Entry 8QGX (X-ray diffraction, 2.30 A resolution); this record covers chains A and B.

# Chain A
Protein: Neutrophil elastase
Organism: Homo sapiens
UniProtKB: P08246 (ELNE_HUMAN); the construct lacks a stretch of the UniProt sequence and is renumbered around it, so the offset changes along the chain: 16-36 = UniProt 30-50; 38-62 = UniProt 51-75; 63-65 = UniProt 78-80; 66-92 = UniProt 82-108; 7 more segments
Chain sequence (218 residues; row label = number of the first residue in the row; note: 18 numbers in that range are skipped by the numbering (no residue carries them; nothing is unmodelled there); a row labelled like 62A-62B holds insertion residues (62A, then the next letters in order)):
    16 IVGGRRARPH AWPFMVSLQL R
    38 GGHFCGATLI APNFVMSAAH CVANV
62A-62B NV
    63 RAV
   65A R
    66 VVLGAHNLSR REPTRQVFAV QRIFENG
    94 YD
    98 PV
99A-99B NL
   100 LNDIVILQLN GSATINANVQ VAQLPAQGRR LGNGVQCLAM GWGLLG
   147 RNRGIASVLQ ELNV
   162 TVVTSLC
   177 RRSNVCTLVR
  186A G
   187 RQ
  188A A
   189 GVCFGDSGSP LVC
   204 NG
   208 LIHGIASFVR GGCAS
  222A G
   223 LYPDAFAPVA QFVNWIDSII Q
Not modelled in the structure: 147-148
Disulfide bonds: Cys-42/Cys-58, Cys-136/Cys-201, Cys-168/Cys-182, Cys-191/Cys-220
Glycans and other covalent adducts: glycan linked to Asn-109, Asn-159
UniProt features mapped onto this chain:
  - active site (Charge relay system): His-57, Asp-102, Ser-195
  - glycosylation (N-linked (GlcNAc...) asparagine): Asn-72, Asn-109, Asn-159

# Chain B
Protein: NbE201
Organism: Lama glama
Chain sequence (129 residues; each row starts with the number of its first residue):
     1 QVQLQESGGG LVQAGGSLRL SCVVPGRTIS LYRMGWFRQA PGKEREFVAG INWSGDMTDY
    61 VDSVKGRFTI SRDNAKNTVY LEMNSLKPED TAIYYCTADP KLLPLADSSY GYWGQGTQVT
   121 VSSHHHHHH
Not modelled in the structure: 124-129
Disulfide bonds: Cys-22/Cys-96

# How chain A and chain B interact
Pairs across the interface (36):
  Leu-35(A) / Leu-103(B)  hydrophobic
  Arg-36(A) / Pro-104(B)
  Arg-36(A) / Asp-107(B)  salt bridge
  Phe-41(A) / Leu-102(B)
  Phe-41(A) / Leu-103(B)  hydrophobic
  His-57(A) / Pro-100(B)
  His-57(A) / Lys-101(B)
  Cys-58(A) / Lys-101(B)
  Ala-60(A) / Lys-101(B)  hydrogen bond (backbone-side chain)
  Ala-60(A) / Ser-109(B)
  Asn-61(A) / Ser-109(B)
  Asn-61(A) / Tyr-110(B)  hydrogen bond (side chain-backbone)
  Asn-61(A) / Gly-111(B)
  Val-62(A) / Lys-101(B)
  Pro-98(A) / Tyr-112(B)  hydrogen bond (backbone-side chain)
  Val-99(A) / Gln-1(B)
  Val-99(A) / Val-2(B)  hydrogen bond (backbone-backbone)
  Asn-99A(A) / Gln-1(B)
  Leu-99B(A) / Val-2(B)  hydrophobic
  Leu-99B(A) / Ile-29(B)  hydrophobic
  Leu-99B(A) / Tyr-112(B)
  Leu-143(A) / Leu-102(B)  hydrophobic
  Ile-151(A) / Leu-102(B)  hydrophobic
  Phe-192(A) / Ser-30(B)
  Phe-192(A) / Tyr-32(B)  hydrophobic
  Phe-192(A) / Trp-53(B)  hydrophobic
  Phe-192(A) / Leu-102(B)  hydrophobic
  Phe-215(A) / Ile-29(B)  hydrophobic
  Val-216(A) / Ile-29(B)
  Val-216(A) / Ser-30(B)  hydrogen bond (backbone-backbone)
  Arg-217(A) / Arg-27(B)
  Arg-217(A) / Thr-28(B)
  Arg-217(A) / Ser-30(B)
  Gly-218(A) / Ser-30(B)  hydrogen bond (backbone-side chain)
  Gly-219(A) / Ser-30(B)  hydrogen bond (backbone-side chain)
  Gly-219(A) / Trp-53(B)
Interface residues without a listed pair, chain A (23 interface residues in all): His-40, Arg-177, Gly-193
Interface residues without a listed pair, chain B (20 interface residues in all): Leu-31, Ser-108

# In short
23 residues of chain A face 20 of chain B across their interface, with 7 hydrogen bonds and 1 salt bridge.
Polar contacts include Arg-36(A)/Asp-107(B), Ala-60(A)/Lys-101(B) and Asn-61(A)/Tyr-110(B). Curated annotation
(UniProt) lists 3 active-site residues on chain A.
Here chain A is Neutrophil elastase (Homo sapiens) and chain B is NbE201 (Lama glama). Entry 8QGX (Complex
between human neutrophil elastase with nanobody NbE201) was determined by X-ray diffraction together with 8QGZ
from the same study.
